Entry 5WFE (electron microscopy, 3.64 A resolution); this record covers chains I and K of the 12 polymer chains in the assembly.

# Chain I
Molecule: 95-nt DNA strand
Sequence (95 nucleotides; each row starts with the number of its first residue; numbers below 1 keep their minus sign (DT-13 is residue -13)):
   -13 TGCTCGGTTT ATCCCCGCTG GCGCGGGGAA CACTCTAAAC ATAACCTATT ATTAATTAAT
    47 GATTTTTTAA GCCAGTCACA ATCTACCAAC TTTAT
Not modelled in the structure: -13 to 2, 80-81

# Chain K
Name: Integration host factor subunit alpha
Organism: Escherichia coli S88
UniProt: B7MAS3 (IHFA_ECO45); residues 1-99 here = UniProt positions 1-99
Sequence (99 residues; each row starts with the number of its first residue):
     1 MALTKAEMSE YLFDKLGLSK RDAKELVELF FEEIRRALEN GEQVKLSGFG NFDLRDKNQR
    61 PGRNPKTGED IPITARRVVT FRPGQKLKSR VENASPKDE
Not modelled in the structure: 1, 98-99

# How chain I and chain K interact
Residue-residue contacts - 21 pairs, chain I then chain K:
  DC21(I) - Arg21(K)  salt bridge to the phosphate
  DA23(I) - Lys20(K)  salt bridge to the phosphate
  DA34(I) - Lys66(K)  base contact
  DT35(I) - Pro65(K)  base contact
  DT35(I) - Lys66(K)  base contact
  DT36(I) - Arg63(K)  hydrogen bond to the base
  DT36(I) - Pro65(K)  sugar contact
  DA37(I) - Arg63(K)  hydrogen bond to the sugar
  DT38(I) - Arg60(K)  hydrogen bond to the base
  DT38(I) - Pro61(K)  phosphate contact
  DT38(I) - Arg63(K)  sugar contact
  DT39(I) - Arg60(K)  hydrogen bond to the sugar
  DT39(I) - Pro61(K)  sugar contact
  DA40(I) - Lys57(K)  phosphate contact
  DA40(I) - Arg60(K)  sugar contact
  DA41(I) - Arg55(K)  salt bridge to the phosphate
  DA41(I) - Lys57(K)  phosphate contact
  DT42(I) - Arg55(K)  salt bridge to the phosphate
  DT42(I) - Arg82(K)  salt bridge to the phosphate
  DT43(I) - Arg82(K)  salt bridge to the phosphate
  DT43(I) - Lys88(K)  salt bridge to the phosphate
Other interface residues (no listed pair), chain I (13 interface residues in all): DT22
Other interface residues (no listed pair), chain K (13 interface residues in all): Asp56, Asn58

# Summary
Chain I and chain K each contribute 13 residues to their interface, with 4 hydrogen bonds and 7 salt bridges.
Polar pairs include DT36(I)-Arg63(K), DT38(I)-Arg60(K) and DA37(I)-Arg63(K).
Here chain I is a 95-nt DNA strand and chain K is Integration host factor subunit alpha (Escherichia coli
S88). Entry 5WFE (Cas1-Cas2-IHF-DNA holo-complex) was determined by electron microscopy, deposited together
with 5VVJ, 5VVK and 5VVL.
